PDB entry 8C39 | X-ray diffraction, 1.20 A resolution | chain AAA

[Chain AAA]
Protein: Lysozyme
Organism: Gallus gallus
Reference sequence: P00698 (LYSC_CHICK); residues 1-129 here correspond to UniProt positions 19-147 (UniProt number = residue number + 18)
Chain sequence (129 residues; each row starts with the number of its first residue):
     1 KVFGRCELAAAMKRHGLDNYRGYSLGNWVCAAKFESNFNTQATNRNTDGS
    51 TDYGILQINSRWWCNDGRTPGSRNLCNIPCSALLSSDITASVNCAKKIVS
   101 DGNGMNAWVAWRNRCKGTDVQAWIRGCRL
Disulfide bonds: Cys6-Cys127, Cys30-Cys115, Cys64-Cys80, Cys76-Cys94
Ion coordination: Na+ site 1: Thr40, Leu84; Na+ site 2: Ser60, Cys64, Ser72, Arg73 (together with nitrate ion); Ru ion near Asp119 (its only coordinating residue here)
Residues lining bound ligands: T8K ([1-[(3R,4S,5R,6R)-6-(hydroxymethyl)-3,4,5-tris(oxidanyl)oxan-2-yl]-3-methyl-imidazol-1-ium-2-yl]-nitrooxy-tris(oxidanyl)ruthenium): Gly117, Thr118, Asp119, Gln121, Ala122, Arg125

[Summary]
Bound to chain AAA: compound T8K. The Na+ site 1 is built by Thr40 and Leu84. Ser60, Cys64, Ser72 and Arg73
coordinate Na+ site 2.
Chain AAA is Lysozyme (Gallus gallus); the structure, X-ray structure of HEWL upon reaction with a
Ruthenium(II)-arene Complexed with Glycosylated Carbene Ligands (5), was determined by X-ray diffraction (same
publication as 8C3B).
